PDB entry 8AXH | X-ray diffraction, 1.85 A resolution | chains H and A

Chain H:
Protein: Single-chain variable antibody (scFv) SM3
Source organism: Mus musculus
Notes: antibody fragment or engineered binder
Chain sequence (244 residues; row label = number of the first residue in the row; note: 873 numbers in that range are skipped by the numbering (no residue carries them; nothing is unmodelled there); a row labelled like 52A-52C holds insertion residues (52A, then the next letters in order)):
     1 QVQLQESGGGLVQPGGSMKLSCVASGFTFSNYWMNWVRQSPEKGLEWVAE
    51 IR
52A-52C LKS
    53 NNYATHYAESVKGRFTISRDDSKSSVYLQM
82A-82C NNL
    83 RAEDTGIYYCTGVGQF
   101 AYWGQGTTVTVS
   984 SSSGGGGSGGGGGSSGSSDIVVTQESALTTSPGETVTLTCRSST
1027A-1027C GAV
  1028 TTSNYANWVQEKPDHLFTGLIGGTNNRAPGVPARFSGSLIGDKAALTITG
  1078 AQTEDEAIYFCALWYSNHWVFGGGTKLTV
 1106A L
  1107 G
Disordered / not traced: 984-1000
Disulfides: Cys22-Cys92, Cys1023-Cys1088

Chain A:
Protein: Mucin-1 subunit alpha
UniProt: P15941 (MUC1_HUMAN); residues 1-4 here correspond to UniProt positions 141-144 (UniProt number = residue number + 140)
Chain sequence (7 residues; numbered 1 to 8; 1 number in that range is skipped by the numbering (no residue carries it; nothing is unmodelled there); the number before each row is that of its first residue):
     1 APDX
     6 RPX
Sequence notes: engineered mutation VAH_4 (Thr144 in P15941); amidation (8)
Modified positions: VAH ((3R)-3-hydroxy-L-norvaline) at position 4; NH2 (amino group) at position 8
Covalently attached groups: covalent link VAH_4-Arg6; 2-acetamido-2-deoxy-alpha-D-galactopyranose (A2G) linked to VAH_4
From the paper describing this entry:
  - contacts within the chain: Asp3-Arg6 (hydrogen bond)

How chain H and chain A interact:
Residue-residue contacts (16; chain H residue first):
  Asn31(H) - Arg6(A)
  Tyr32(H) - Asp3(A)
  Tyr32(H) - Arg6(A)
  Tyr32(H) - Pro7(A)  hydrogen bond (side chain-backbone)
  Tyr32(H) - NH2_8(A)
  Trp33(H) - Ala1(A)
  Trp33(H) - Pro2(A)
  Trp33(H) - Asp3(A)  hydrogen bond (backbone-side chain)
  Gln97(H) - Asp3(A)  hydrogen bond (side chain-backbone)
  Gln97(H) - VAH_4(A)
  Tyr1032(H) - Ala1(A)
  Tyr1032(H) - Pro2(A)
  Tyr1032(H) - VAH_4(A)
  Trp1091(H) - Ala1(A)
  Trp1091(H) - Pro2(A)  hydrophobic
  Trp1096(H) - Pro2(A)  hydrophobic
Interface residues without a listed pair, chain H (8 interface residues in all): Gly96
The authors on this interface:
  - specific contacts: Tyr32(H)-Arg6(A), Trp33(H)-Asp3(A), Gln97(H)-Asp3(A) (hydrogen bond), Pro7(A)-Tyr32(H) (hydrogen bond)
  - epitope / paratope residues, chain H: Tyr32(H), Trp33(H), Gln97(H)
  - epitope / paratope residues, chain A: Pro2(A), Asp3(A), Pro7(A)

Summary:
8 residues of chain H face 7 of chain A across their interface; the contacts include 3 hydrogen bonds. Polar
pairs include Tyr32(H)-Pro7(A), Trp33(H)-Asp3(A) and Gln97(H)-Asp3(A). The authors report contacts between
Tyr32(H) and Arg6(A) and Trp33(H) and Asp3(A); hydrogen bonds between Gln97(H) and Asp3(A) and Pro7(A) and
Tyr32(H). From the paper: epitope/paratope residues Tyr32(H), Trp33(H) and Pro2(A) among others; contacts
within the chain involving Asp3(A) and Arg6(A).
Here chain H is Single-chain variable antibody (scFv) SM3 (Mus musculus) and chain A is Mucin-1 subunit alpha.
Entry 8AXH (Crystal structure of a MUC1-like glycopeptide containing the unnatural L-4-hydroxynorvaline in
complex with scFv-SM3) was determined by X-ray diffraction.
